PDB entry 8VID | electron microscopy, 5.90 A resolution (low resolution: residue-level contacts below are approximate; hydrogen-bond / salt-bridge calls are withheld) | chains F and G of the 6 polymer chains in the assembly

[Chain F]
Protein: Flagellar M-ring protein
From: Salmonella enterica subsp. enterica serovar Typhimurium
UniProtKB: P15928 (FLIF_SALTY); numbering as in UniProt (aligned over 1-560)
Sequence (560 residues; row label = number of the first residue in the row):
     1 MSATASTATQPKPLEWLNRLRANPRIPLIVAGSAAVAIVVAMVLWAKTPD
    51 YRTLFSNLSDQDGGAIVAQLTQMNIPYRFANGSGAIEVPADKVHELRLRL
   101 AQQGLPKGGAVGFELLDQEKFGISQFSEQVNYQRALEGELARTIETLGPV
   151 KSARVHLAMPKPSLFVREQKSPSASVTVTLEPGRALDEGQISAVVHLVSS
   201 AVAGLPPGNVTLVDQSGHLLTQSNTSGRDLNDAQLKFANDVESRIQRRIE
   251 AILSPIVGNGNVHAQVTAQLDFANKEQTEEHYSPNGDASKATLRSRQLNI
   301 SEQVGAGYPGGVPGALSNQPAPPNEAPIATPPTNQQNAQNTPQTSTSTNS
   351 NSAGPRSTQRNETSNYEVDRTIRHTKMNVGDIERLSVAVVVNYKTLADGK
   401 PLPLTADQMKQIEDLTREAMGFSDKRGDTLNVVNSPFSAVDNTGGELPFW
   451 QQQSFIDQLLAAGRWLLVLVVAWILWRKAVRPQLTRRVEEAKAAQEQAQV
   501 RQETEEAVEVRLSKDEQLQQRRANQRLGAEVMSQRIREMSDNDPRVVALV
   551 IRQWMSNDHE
Unresolved in the structure: 1-513

[Chain G]
Protein: Flagellar motor switch protein FliG
From: Salmonella enterica subsp. enterica serovar Typhimurium
UniProtKB: P0A1J9 (FLIG_SALTY); residues 1-331 here = UniProt positions 1-331
Sequence (331 residues; each row starts with the number of its first residue):
     1 MSNLSGTDKSVILLMTIGEDRAAEVFKHLSTREVQALSTAMANVRQISNK
    51 QLTDVLSEFEQEAEQFAALNINANEYLRSVLVKALGEERASSLLEDILET
   101 RDTTSGIETLNFMEPQSAADLIRDEHPQIIATILVHLKRSQAADILALFD
   151 ERLRHDVMLRIATFGGVQPAALAELTEVLNGLLDGQNLKRSKMGGVRTAA
   201 EIINLMKTQQEEAVITAVREFDGELAQKIIDEMFLFENLVDVDDRSIQRL
   251 LQEVDSESLLIALKGAEPPLREKFLRNMSQRAADILRDDLANRGPVRLSQ
   301 VENEQKAILLIVRRLAETGEMVIGSGEDTYV
Unresolved in the structure: 1-2, 169-171, 325-331
Curated features (UniProtKB/Swiss-Prot):
  - motif: E125 to Q128 (Part of the EHPQR-motif)
  - site: R160 (Part of the EHPQR-motif)

[Chain F / chain G interface]
Contacting residue pairs (19; chain F residue first):
  L527(F) with N49(G)
  G528(F) with N49(G)
  V531(F) with N49(G)
  Q534(F) with T53(G)
  V547(F) with N72(G)
  A548(F) with N70(G)
  V550(F) with N72(G); E75(G)
  I551(F) with N70(G); I71(G); N72(G); A73(G)
  R552(F) with A67(G)
  M555(F) with F66(G); A67(G)
  S556(F) with S10(G)
  H559(F) with G6(G)
  E560(F) with G6(G); T7(G)
Interface residues without a listed pair, chain F (16 interface residues in all): N524, Q553, W554
Interface residues without a listed pair, chain G (16 interface residues in all): E24, V25, L52, L56

[In short]
Chain F and chain G each contribute 16 residues to their interface.
Chain F is Flagellar M-ring protein and chain G is Flagellar motor switch protein FliG, both from Salmonella
enterica subsp. enterica serovar Typhimurium; the structure, CW Flagellar Switch Complex with extra density -
FliF, FliG, FliM, and FliN forming single subunit ..., was determined by electron microscopy together with
8T8P, 8VIB, 8VKQ and 8VKR from the same study.
